4LJD - chains C and D of the 4 polymer chains in the assembly; structure by X-ray diffraction, 2.50 A resolution.

== Chain C ==
Name: Green to red photoconvertible GPF-like protein EosFP
Organism: Lobophyllia hemprichii
Reference sequence: Q5S6Z9 (Q5S6Z9_LOBHE); aligned to UniProt positions 2-223 over residues 2-223
Amino-acid sequence (227 residues; each row starts with the number of its first residue; note: 2 numbers in that range are skipped by the numbering (no residue carries them; nothing is unmodelled there); numbers below 1 keep their minus sign (His-5 is residue -5)):
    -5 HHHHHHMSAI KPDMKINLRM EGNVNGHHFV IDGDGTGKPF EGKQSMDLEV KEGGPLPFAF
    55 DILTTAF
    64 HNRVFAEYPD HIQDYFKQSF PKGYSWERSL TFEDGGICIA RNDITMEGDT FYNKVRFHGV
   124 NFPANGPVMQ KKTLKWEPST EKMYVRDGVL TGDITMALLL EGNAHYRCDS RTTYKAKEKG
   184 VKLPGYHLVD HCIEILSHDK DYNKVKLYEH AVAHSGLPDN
Not modelled in the structure: -5 to -2
Sequence notes: expression tag (-5 to 1); chromophore (64, 64, 64); engineered mutation Ser173 (Phe in Q5S6Z9), Leu191 (Phe in Q5S6Z9)
Modified positions: His64 (circularized tri-peptide chromophore; CR8); Cys171 (s-oxy cysteine; CSX)
Glycans and other covalent adducts: covalent link Phe61-His64
Ligand contacts: sulfite ion (SO3): Cys195, Glu197, Tyr211, His213

== Chain D ==
Name: Green to red photoconvertible GPF-like protein EosFP
Organism: Lobophyllia hemprichii
Reference sequence: Q5S6Z9 (Q5S6Z9_LOBHE); aligned to UniProt positions 1-223 over residues 1-223
Amino-acid sequence (227 residues; numbered -5 to 223; 2 numbers in that range are skipped by the numbering (no residue carries them; nothing is unmodelled there); the number before each row is that of its first residue; numbers below 1 keep their minus sign (His-5 is residue -5)):
    -5 HHHHHHMSAI KPDMKINLRM EGNVNGHHFV IDGDGTGKPF EGKQSMDLEV KEGGPLPFAF
    55 DILTTAF
    64 HNRVFAEYPD HIQDYFKQSF PKGYSWERSL TFEDGGICIA RNDITMEGDT FYNKVRFHGV
   124 NFPANGPVMQ KKTLKWEPST EKMYVRDGVL TGDITMALLL EGNAHYRCDS RTTYKAKEKG
   184 VKLPGYHLVD HCIEILSHDK DYNKVKLYEH AVAHSGLPDN
Not modelled in the structure: -5 to 0
Sequence notes: expression tag (-5 to 0); chromophore (64, 64, 64); engineered mutation Ser173 (Phe in Q5S6Z9), Leu191 (Phe in Q5S6Z9)
Modified positions: His64 (circularized tri-peptide chromophore; CR8); Met159 (s-oxymethionine; MHO); Cys171 (s-oxy cysteine; CSX)
Glycans and other covalent adducts: covalent link Phe61-His64
Ligand contacts: sulfite ion (SO3): Cys195, Glu197, Tyr211, His213

== How chain C and chain D interact ==
Contacting residue pairs (40; chain C residue first):
  Glu96(C) - Arg149(D)  salt bridge
  Glu140(C) - Tyr189(D)
  Pro141(C) - Tyr189(D)  hydrogen bond (backbone-side chain)
  Pro141(C) - Leu191(D)
  Pro141(C) - Ser218(D)
  Ser142(C) - Lys145(D)
  Thr143(C) - Thr143(D)
  Thr143(C) - Lys145(D)
  Lys145(C) - Ser142(D)
  Lys145(C) - Thr143(D)
  Lys145(C) - Thr158(D)  hydrogen bond (side chain-backbone)
  Tyr147(C) - His168(D)
  Tyr147(C) - Arg170(D)
  Arg149(C) - Glu96(D)  salt bridge
  Arg149(C) - Arg170(D)
  Asp156(C) - Thr158(D)
  Asp156(C) - Arg170(D)  salt bridge
  Thr158(C) - Lys145(D)  hydrogen bond (backbone-side chain)
  Thr158(C) - Thr158(D)  hydrogen bond
  His168(C) - Tyr147(D)
  His168(C) - Arg149(D)  hydrogen bond (backbone-side chain)
  His168(C) - Tyr189(D)
  Arg170(C) - Tyr147(D)
  Arg170(C) - Asp156(D)  salt bridge
  Arg174(C) - Arg170(D)
  Tyr189(C) - Glu140(D)
  Tyr189(C) - Pro141(D)  hydrogen bond (side chain-backbone)
  Tyr189(C) - His168(D)
  Leu191(C) - Pro141(D)
  Leu191(C) - Thr143(D)
  Asp193(C) - Leu220(D)
  Asp193(C) - Asn223(D)  hydrogen bond
  Cys195(C) - Leu220(D)  hydrophobic
  His213(C) - Leu220(D)
  Ser218(C) - Pro141(D)
  Leu220(C) - Asp193(D)
  Leu220(C) - Cys195(D)  hydrogen bond (backbone-side chain)
  Leu220(C) - His213(D)
  Leu220(C) - Val215(D)  hydrophobic
  Asn223(C) - Asp193(D)
Other interface residues (no listed pair), chain C (28 interface residues in all): Ile157, Ala160, His194, Ala214, Val215, Gly219, Pro221
Other interface residues (no listed pair), chain D (27 interface residues in all): Ile157, Ala160, Arg174, His194, Ala214, Gly219

== In short ==
28 residues of chain C and 27 residues of chain D are in contact, with 8 hydrogen bonds and 4 salt bridges.
Polar pairs include Glu96(C)-Arg149(D), Arg149(C)-Glu96(D) and Asp156(C)-Arg170(D). Ligands of chain C:
sulfite ion. Ligands of chain D: sulfite ion.
Here chain C is Green to red photoconvertible GPF-like protein EosFP and chain D is Green to red
photoconvertible GPF-like protein EosFP, both from Lobophyllia hemprichii. Entry 4LJD (Structure of a
photobleached state of IrisFP under low intensity laser-light) was determined by X-ray diffraction (same
publication as 4LJB and 4LJC).
